5LY6 - chain B; structure by electron microscopy, 4.50 A resolution (low resolution: residue-level contacts below are approximate; hydrogen-bond / salt-bridge calls are withheld).

Chain B:
Name: Pneumolysin
From: Streptococcus pneumoniae serotype 2 (strain D39 / NCTC 7466)
UniProt: Q04IN8 (TACY_STRP2); residue numbers follow UniProt; this construct covers 1-471
Chain sequence (471 residues; row label = number of the first residue in the row):
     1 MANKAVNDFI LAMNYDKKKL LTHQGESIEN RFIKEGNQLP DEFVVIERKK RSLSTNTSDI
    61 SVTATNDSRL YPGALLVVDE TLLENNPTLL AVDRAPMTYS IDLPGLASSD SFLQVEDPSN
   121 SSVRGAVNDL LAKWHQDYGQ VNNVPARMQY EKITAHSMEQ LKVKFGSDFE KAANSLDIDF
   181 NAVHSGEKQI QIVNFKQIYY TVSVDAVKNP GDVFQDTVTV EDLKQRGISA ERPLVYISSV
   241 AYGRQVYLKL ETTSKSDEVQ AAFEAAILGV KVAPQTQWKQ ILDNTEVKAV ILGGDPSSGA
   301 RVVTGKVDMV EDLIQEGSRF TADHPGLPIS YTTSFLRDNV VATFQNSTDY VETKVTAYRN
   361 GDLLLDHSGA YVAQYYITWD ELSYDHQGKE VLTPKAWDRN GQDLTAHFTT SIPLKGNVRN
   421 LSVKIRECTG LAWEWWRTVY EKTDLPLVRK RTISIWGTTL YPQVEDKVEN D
Construct notes: conflict Ala-172 (Thr in Q04IN8), Ala-173 (Gly in Q04IN8), Ala-182 (Ser in Q04IN8), Gln-260 (Glu in Q04IN8), Ala-266 (Leu in Q04IN8), Leu-268 (Lys in Q04IN8), Gln-277 (Glu in Q04IN8)
Curated features (UniProtKB/Swiss-Prot):
  - motif: Glu-427 to Arg-437 (Conserved undecapeptide), Thr-459, Leu-460 (Cholesterol binding)
  - mutagenesis: Lys-18 (K18A: Loss of hemolytic activity), Thr-63 (T63A: 15% hemolytic activity, forms incomplete rings on liposomes), Asn-66 to Ser-68 (Loss of hemolytic activity), Asn-66 (N66W: 50% hemolytic activity), Ser-68 (S68W: Wild-type hemolytic activity), Asn-85 (N85A: 44% hemolytic activity, forms incomplete rings on liposomes), Thr-88 (T88E: 4% hemolytic activity), Asp-102 (D102A: 1% hemolytic activity, forms linear oligomers on liposomes rather than pores), Ala-146 to Arg-147 (Loss of hemolytic activity, does not bind membrane, does not form pores), Arg-147 (R147E: 2% hemolytic activity), Lys-152 (K152D: 12% hemolytic activity; when associated with K-260), Asp-168 (D168A: 20% hemolytic activity, inhibits membrane insertion, forms prepores on liposomes which detach easily and rarely convert to pores), 15 further mutagenesis entries in UniProt

In short:
From UniProt: 28 mutagenesis sites.
Chain B is Pneumolysin (Streptococcus pneumoniae serotype 2 (strain D39 / NCTC 7466)); the structure, CryoEM
structure of the membrane pore complex of Pneumolysin at 4.5A, was determined by electron microscopy together
with 5AOE and 5AOF from the same study.
